PDB entry 3WJP | X-ray diffraction, 1.53 A resolution | chain A

== Chain A ==
Protein: Hydrogenase expression/formation protein HypE
Organism: Thermococcus kodakarensis
UniProt: Q5JII7 (Q5JII7_PYRKO); numbering as in UniProt (aligned over 1-338)
Chain sequence (338 residues; row label = number of the first residue in the row):
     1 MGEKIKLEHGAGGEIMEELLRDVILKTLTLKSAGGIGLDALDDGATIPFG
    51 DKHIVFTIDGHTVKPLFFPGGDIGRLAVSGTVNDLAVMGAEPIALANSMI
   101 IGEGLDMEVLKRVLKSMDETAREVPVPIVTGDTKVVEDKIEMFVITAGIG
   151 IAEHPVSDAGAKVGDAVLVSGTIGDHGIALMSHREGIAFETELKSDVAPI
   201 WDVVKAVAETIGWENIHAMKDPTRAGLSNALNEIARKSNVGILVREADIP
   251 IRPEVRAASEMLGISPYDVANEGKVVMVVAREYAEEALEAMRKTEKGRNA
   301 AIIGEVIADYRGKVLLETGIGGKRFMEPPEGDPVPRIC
Not modelled in the structure: 1-2
Modified residues: C338 (s-carbamoyl-l-cysteine; QCS)
Ion coordination: Mg2+ site 1: D43, D84, D221 (together with AMP-PNP); Mg2+ site 2: D59 (together with AMP-PNP); Mg2+ site 3: D59, D84 (together with AMP-PNP)
Small-molecule neighbours:
  - AMP-PNP (ANP; phosphoaminophosphonic acid-adenylate ester): M16, L20, I24, L28, L38, L41, D42, D43, D59, D84, N97, M99, T130, G131, D132, T133, K134, D221, T223, R224, C338
  - benzamidine (BEN), molecule 1: I47, P48, F49, E91, I93
  - benzamidine (BEN), molecule 2: F189, E190, P253, E254, A257
From the paper describing this entry:
  - binding site for AMP-PNP: D42, N97, T130, G131, T133, T223, R224
  - Mg2+ coordination: D43, D59, D84, D132, D221
  - interface residues: K134
  - catalytic residues: K134, E272 (proposed by the authors, not directly observed)

== In short ==
Chain A binds AMP-PNP and benzamidine. D43, D84 and D221 coordinate Mg2+ site 1. The Mg2+ site 3 is built by
D59 and D84. The paper reports catalytic residues K134 and E272; a binding site for AMP-PNP at D42, N97 and
T130 among others.
Chain A is Hydrogenase expression/formation protein HypE (Thermococcus kodakarensis); the structure, Crystal
structure of the HypE CA form, was determined by X-ray diffraction, deposited together with 3WJQ.
